6TB4 - chains F and G of the 13 polymer chains in the assembly; structure by electron microscopy, 3.80 A resolution.

Chain F:
Protein: Spt20
From: Komagataella phaffii (strain GS115 / ATCC 20864)
Reference sequence: C4QZ05 (C4QZ05_KOMPG); numbering as in UniProt (aligned over 1-517)
Sequence (517 residues; row label = number of the first residue in the row):
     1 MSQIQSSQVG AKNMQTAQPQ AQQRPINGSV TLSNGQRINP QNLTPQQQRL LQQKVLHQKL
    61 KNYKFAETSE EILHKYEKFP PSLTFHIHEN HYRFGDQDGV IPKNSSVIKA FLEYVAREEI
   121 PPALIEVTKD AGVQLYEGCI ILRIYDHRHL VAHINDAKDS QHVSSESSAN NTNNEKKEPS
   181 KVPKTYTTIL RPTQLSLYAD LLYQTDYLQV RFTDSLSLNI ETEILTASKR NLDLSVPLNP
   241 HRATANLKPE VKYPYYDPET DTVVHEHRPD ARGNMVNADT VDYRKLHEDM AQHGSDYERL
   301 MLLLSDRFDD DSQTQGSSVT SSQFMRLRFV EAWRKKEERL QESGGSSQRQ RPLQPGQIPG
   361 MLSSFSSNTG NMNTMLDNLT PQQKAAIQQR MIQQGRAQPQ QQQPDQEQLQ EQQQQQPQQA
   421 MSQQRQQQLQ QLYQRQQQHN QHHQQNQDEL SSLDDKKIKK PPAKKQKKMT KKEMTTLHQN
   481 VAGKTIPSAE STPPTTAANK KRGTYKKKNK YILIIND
Unresolved in the structure: 1-63, 149-183, 283-294, 308-323, 337-517

Chain G:
Protein: Subunit (90 kDa) of TFIID and SAGA complexes
From: Komagataella phaffii (strain GS115 / ATCC 20864)
Reference sequence: C4R4L4 (C4R4L4_KOMPG); residues 1-722 here = UniProt positions 1-722
Sequence (722 residues; each row starts with the number of its first residue):
     1 MKQEPGDSSD KSAPSGSITP QPKPPQQANV SNQQPQKPQQ FSAADLNRIV LEYLNKKGYH
    61 KTESMLRMES SHIPAPPTNI PTPQTTNISR PTAPGRAPEY SDDPATIKRG YSILKSWCES
   121 SLDFYRPELE KFLYPVFVHC YLDLIARGYP SHAREFYDKF SKDHSVLHEY EISKLGGISL
   181 KEHLQENDVA KIFRSHKFKV LIGRTTFNLL LYFLNENDAV GGGVVLRLIN QYIEPVITTE
   241 AIAVEREGEL NLSEGIVELH TLNNTSIGGE QREISSVDAF NKKPVKLGKL QVDPEYSKEL
   301 EAELKLKDEH EQAAQKKVST TLLEEYRENF KVDPSDENNP SKDTLPLPLK SAQDLRNDIA
   361 MIQDSRAKIK LSAAQASLPS VCMYTFHNTN NDLTCLKFND DSTMVASGFQ DSFIKLWSID
   421 GSPLRSLLKN DPYNQQNNDG VAVKGSRRLV GHSGAVYGVD FSPDNRYLIS CSEDKTVRLW
   481 SLDTYTCLVS YKGHSSSVWD VKFSPMGHYF ATASHDQTAR LWSCDHIYPL RIFAGHLNDV
   541 DCVEFHPNST YLFTGSSDKT ARMWDIARGE CVRVFMGHSG AINCLAVSPD GRWLASAGED
   601 SVVCLWDIST GRRIKAMRGH GRSSIYSLAF SREGTVLVST GADNSVRVWD VKKNTNSPSA
   661 QPEPINDVTA QGIQKKTEDL RRRKEIVATN DHMSVYFTKK TPVYTVHFTR RNLCLAGGVF
   721 GG
Unresolved in the structure: 1-42, 97-103, 236-351, 433-443, 664-687

Chain F / chain G interface:
Residue-residue contacts - 77 pairs, chain F then chain G:
  Lys-64(F) / Arg-67(G)  hydrogen bond (backbone-side chain)
  Phe-65(F) / Arg-67(G)
  Ala-66(F) / Arg-67(G)
  Tyr-76(F) / Tyr-59(G)  hydrophobic
  Phe-79(F) / Tyr-59(G)
  Pro-81(F) / Tyr-59(G)
  Val-133(F) / Lys-56(G)
  Leu-135(F) / Gly-58(G)
  Tyr-136(F) / Gly-58(G)
  Glu-137(F) / Lys-56(G)
  Glu-137(F) / Lys-57(G)
  Glu-137(F) / Gly-58(G)  hydrogen bond (backbone-backbone)
  Glu-137(F) / Tyr-59(G)  hydrogen bond (backbone-backbone)
  Gly-138(F) / Lys-57(G)
  Gly-138(F) / Gly-58(G)
  Cys-139(F) / Tyr-59(G)
  Thr-193(F) / Glu-570(G)
  Gln-194(F) / Ala-534(G)
  Gln-194(F) / Glu-570(G)
  Asp-200(F) / Tyr-53(G)  hydrogen bond
  Asp-200(F) / Lys-57(G)  salt bridge
  Asn-219(F) / Met-576(G)
  Ile-220(F) / Leu-46(G)  hydrophobic
  Glu-221(F) / Leu-46(G)
  Glu-221(F) / Ile-49(G)
  Glu-221(F) / Val-50(G)
  Glu-223(F) / Thr-560(G)  hydrogen bond
  Glu-223(F) / Val-574(G)
  Glu-223(F) / Met-576(G)
  Ile-224(F) / Leu-46(G)  hydrophobic
  Leu-225(F) / Val-50(G)  hydrophobic
  Leu-225(F) / Tyr-53(G)  hydrophobic
  Thr-226(F) / Cys-571(G)
  Thr-226(F) / Val-572(G)
  Ala-227(F) / Ser-71(G)
  Ala-227(F) / Arg-573(G)  hydrogen bond (backbone-side chain)
  Ser-228(F) / Met-68(G)  hydrogen bond (side chain-backbone)
  Lys-229(F) / Tyr-53(G)
  Lys-229(F) / His-60(G)
  Arg-230(F) / Glu-570(G)  salt bridge
  Arg-230(F) / Val-572(G)
  Arg-230(F) / Arg-573(G)  hydrogen bond (backbone-side chain)
  Asn-231(F) / Ser-70(G)  hydrogen bond (side chain-backbone)
  Asp-233(F) / Val-572(G)
  Asp-233(F) / Arg-573(G)  salt bridge
  Leu-234(F) / Asn-548(G)
  Leu-234(F) / Tyr-551(G)
  Ser-235(F) / Gly-591(G)
  Val-236(F) / Asn-548(G)
  Pro-237(F) / Pro-589(G)
  Pro-237(F) / Asp-590(G)
  Leu-238(F) / Pro-81(G)  hydrophobic
  Leu-238(F) / Asn-87(G)
  Leu-238(F) / Ser-89(G)
  Asn-239(F) / Pro-81(G)
  Asn-239(F) / Asn-87(G)
  Asn-239(F) / Ile-88(G)
  His-241(F) / Ile-88(G)
  His-241(F) / Arg-109(G)
  Arg-242(F) / Pro-463(G)
  Arg-242(F) / Asp-464(G)
  Arg-242(F) / Met-506(G)  hydrogen bond (side chain-backbone)
  Ala-245(F) / Arg-710(G)
  Asn-246(F) / Ser-116(G)  hydrogen bond
  Asn-246(F) / Phe-213(G)
  Glu-250(F) / Lys-108(G)  salt bridge
  Glu-250(F) / Lys-159(G)  salt bridge
  Val-251(F) / Arg-466(G)
  Lys-252(F) / Lys-159(G)
  Tyr-256(F) / Leu-427(G)
  Tyr-256(F) / Lys-429(G)
  Asp-261(F) / Leu-428(G)
  Asp-261(F) / Lys-429(G)  salt bridge
  Thr-262(F) / Asp-483(G)
  Val-264(F) / Tyr-467(G)
  His-267(F) / Asp-525(G)
  His-267(F) / His-526(G)
Other interface residues (no listed pair), chain F (55 interface residues in all): Lys-129, Gln-134, Ile-141, Pro-192, Thr-244, Leu-247, Pro-254, Pro-258, Glu-259
Other interface residues (no listed pair), chain G (58 interface residues in all): Pro-83, Thr-86, Trp-117, Asn-217, Val-220, Pro-505, Gly-535, His-546, Pro-547, Phe-575, Ser-609

In short:
The interface between chain F and chain G involves 55 residues on one side and 58 on the other, with 11
hydrogen bonds and 6 salt bridges. Polar pairs include Asp-200(F)/Lys-57(G), Arg-230(F)/Glu-570(G) and
Asp-233(F)/Arg-573(G).
Chain F is Spt20 and chain G is Subunit (90 kDa) of TFIID and SAGA complexes, both from Komagataella phaffii
(strain GS115 / ATCC 20864); the structure, Structure of SAGA bound to TBP, was determined by electron
microscopy.
